Entry 8AQC (X-ray diffraction, 1.50 A resolution); this record covers chains A and B.

Chain A:
Molecule: 14-3-3 protein sigma
From: Homo sapiens
Reference sequence: P31947 (1433S_HUMAN); numbering as in UniProt (aligned over 1-231)
Amino-acid sequence (236 residues; numbered -4 to 231; the number before each row is that of its first residue; numbers below 1 keep their minus sign (Gly-4 is residue -4)):
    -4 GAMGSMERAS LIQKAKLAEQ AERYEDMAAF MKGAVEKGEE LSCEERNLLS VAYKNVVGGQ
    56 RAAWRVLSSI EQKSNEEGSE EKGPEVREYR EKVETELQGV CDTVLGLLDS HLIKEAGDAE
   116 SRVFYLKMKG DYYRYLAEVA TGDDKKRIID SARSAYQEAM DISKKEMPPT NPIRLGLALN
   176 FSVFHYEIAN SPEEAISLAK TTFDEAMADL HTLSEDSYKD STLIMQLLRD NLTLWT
Sequence notes: expression tag (-4 to 0)
Covalently attached groups: compound NIB linked to Cys38
Bound ions: Mg2+ near Ser37 (its only coordinating residue here)
Residues lining bound ligands: NIB (N-[7-(2-chloranylethanoyl)-7-azaspiro[3.5]nonan-2-yl]-4-[(4-chlorophenyl)amino]oxane-4-carboxamide): Arg41, Asn42, Glu115, Phe119, Lys122, Pro167, Ile168, Gly171, Leu172, Leu218, Ile219

Chain B:
Molecule: Estrogen receptor
Reference sequence: P03372 (ESR1_HUMAN); numbering as in UniProt (aligned over 591-595)
Amino-acid sequence (5 residues; numbered 591 to 595; the number before each row is that of its first residue):
   591 FPATV
Modified positions: Thr594 (phosphothreonine; TPO)
What the authors report for this chain:
  - post-translational modification sites: Thr594 (citing earlier work)

Chain A / chain B interface:
Residue-residue contacts (21; chain A residue first):
  Lys49(A) with Thr594(B), hydrogen bond (side chain-backbone); Val595(B)
  Arg56(A) with Thr594(B)
  Arg60(A) with Phe591(B)
  Lys122(A) with Val595(B), hydrogen bond (side chain-backbone)
  Arg129(A) with Thr594(B)
  Tyr130(A) with Thr594(B)
  Gly171(A) with Val595(B)
  Leu174(A) with Ala593(B); Thr594(B); Val595(B), hydrophobic
  Asn175(A) with Thr594(B); Val595(B), hydrogen bond (side chain-backbone)
  Val178(A) with Pro592(B), hydrophobic; Ala593(B); Thr594(B)
  Leu222(A) with Val595(B), hydrophobic
  Asn226(A) with Pro592(B); Ala593(B), hydrogen bond (side chain-backbone)
  Leu229(A) with Pro592(B), hydrophobic
  Trp230(A) with Pro592(B), hydrophobic
Also at the interface, not in a pair above, chain A (16 interface residues in all): Asp126, Glu182

In short:
The interface between chain A and chain B involves 16 residues on one side and 5 on the other; the contacts
include 4 hydrogen bonds. Polar pairs include Lys49(A)-Thr594(B), Lys122(A)-Val595(B) and Asn175(A)-Val595(B).
Compound NIB is covalently linked to Cys38(A). From the paper: a modification site at Thr594(B).
Here chain A is 14-3-3 protein sigma (Homo sapiens) and chain B is Estrogen receptor. Entry 8AQC (Small
molecular stabilizer for ERalpha and 14-3-3 (1080294)) was determined by X-ray diffraction together with 8AI0,
8ALR, 8ALT, 8ALV, 8ALW, 8AM7 and 32 further entries from the same study.
